PDB entry 4KS9 | X-ray diffraction, 2.30 A resolution | chains A and B

# Chain A (and B)
Protein: Malonyl-CoA decarboxylase
From: Cupriavidus metallidurans
Notes: EC 4.1.1.9; chain B of this document is another copy of the same molecule, construct and numbering; everything in this record applies to it too
UniProt: Q1LJK6 (Q1LJK6_RALME); residue numbers follow UniProt; this construct covers 57-473
Amino-acid sequence (428 residues; row label = number of the first residue in the row):
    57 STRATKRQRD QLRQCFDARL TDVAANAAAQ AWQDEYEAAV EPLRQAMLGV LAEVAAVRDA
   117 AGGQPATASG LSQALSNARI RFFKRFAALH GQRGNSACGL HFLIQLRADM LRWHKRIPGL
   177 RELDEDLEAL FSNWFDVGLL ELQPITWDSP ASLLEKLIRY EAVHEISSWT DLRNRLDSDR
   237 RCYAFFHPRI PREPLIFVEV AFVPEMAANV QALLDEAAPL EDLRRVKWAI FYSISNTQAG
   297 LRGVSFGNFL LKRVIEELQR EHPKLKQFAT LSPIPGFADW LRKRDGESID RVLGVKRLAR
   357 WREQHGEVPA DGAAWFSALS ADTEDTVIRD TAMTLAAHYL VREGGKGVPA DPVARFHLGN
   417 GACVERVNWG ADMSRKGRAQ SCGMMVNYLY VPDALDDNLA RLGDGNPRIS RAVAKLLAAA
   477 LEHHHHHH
Disordered / not traced: 57, 116-121, 147-149, 217-224, 272-278, 474-484 (chain B: 57, 117-121, 147-150, 217-220, 271-278, 474-484)
Differences from the reference sequence: expression tag (474-484)

# How chain A and chain B interact
Residue-residue contacts (24; chain A residue first):
  G105(A) with R431(B)
  E109(A) with R431(B), salt bridge
  T123(A) with E363(B)
  A124(A) with E363(B); P365(B), hydrophobic
  S125(A) with E363(B), hydrogen bond
  L127(A) with S373(B)
  S128(A) with A370(B)
  L131(A) with S373(B)
  P174(A) with K432(B); A435(B)
  E178(A) with R338(B), salt bridge
  R338(A) with E178(B), salt bridge
  E363(A) with T123(B); A124(B); S125(B), hydrogen bond
  A370(A) with S128(B)
  S373(A) with L127(B); L131(B)
  R431(A) with G105(B); V106(B); E109(B), salt bridge
  K432(A) with P174(B)
  A435(A) with P174(B), hydrophobic
Other interface residues (no listed pair), chain A (26 interface residues in all): V106, V113, G175, R177, P365, A374, S376, A377, Q436
Other interface residues (no listed pair), chain B (27 interface residues in all): V113, G175, D335, V364, A374, S376, A377, Q436

# Overview
Chain A and chain B form an interface of 26 and 27 residues respectively, with 2 hydrogen bonds and 4 salt
bridges. Polar pairs include E109(A)-R431(B), E178(A)-R338(B) and S125(A)-E363(B).
Both chains are Malonyl-CoA decarboxylase (Cupriavidus metallidurans). Entry 4KS9 (Crystal Structure of
Malonyl-CoA decarboxylase (Rmet_2797) from Cupriavidus metallidurans, Northeast Structural Genomics Consortium
Target CrR76) was determined by X-ray diffraction, deposited together with 4KSA, 4KSF and 2YGW.
